PDB entry 8ONA | electron microscopy, 3.00 A resolution | chains A and B of the 6 polymer chains in the assembly

== Chain A (and B) ==
Protein: FMRFamide-gated sodium channel 1 (FaNaC1)
Source organism: Malacoceros fuliginosus
Notes: chain B of this document is another copy of the same molecule, construct and numbering; everything in this record applies to it too
Chain sequence (600 residues; each row starts with the number of its first residue; numbering starts at 0):
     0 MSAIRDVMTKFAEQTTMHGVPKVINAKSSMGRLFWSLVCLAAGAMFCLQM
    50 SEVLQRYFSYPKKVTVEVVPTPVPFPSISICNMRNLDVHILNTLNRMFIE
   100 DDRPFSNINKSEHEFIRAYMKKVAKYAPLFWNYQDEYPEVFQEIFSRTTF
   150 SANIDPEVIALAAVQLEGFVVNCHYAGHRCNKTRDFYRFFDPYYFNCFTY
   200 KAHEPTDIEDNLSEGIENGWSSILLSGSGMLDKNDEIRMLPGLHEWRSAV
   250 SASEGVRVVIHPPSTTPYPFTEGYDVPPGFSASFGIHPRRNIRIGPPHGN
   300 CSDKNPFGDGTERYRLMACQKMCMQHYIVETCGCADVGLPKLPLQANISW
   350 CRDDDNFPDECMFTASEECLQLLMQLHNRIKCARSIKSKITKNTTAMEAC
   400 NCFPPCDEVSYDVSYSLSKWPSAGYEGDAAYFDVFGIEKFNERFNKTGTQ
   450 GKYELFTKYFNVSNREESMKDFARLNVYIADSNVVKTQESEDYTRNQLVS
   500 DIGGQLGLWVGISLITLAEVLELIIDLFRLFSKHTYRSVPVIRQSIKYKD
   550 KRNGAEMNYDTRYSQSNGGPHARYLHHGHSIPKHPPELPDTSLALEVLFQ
Not modelled in the structure: 0-1, 206-210, 530-599
Cystine bridges: Cys-80/Cys-196, Cys-172/Cys-179, Cys-300/Cys-405, Cys-318/Cys-401, Cys-322/Cys-399, Cys-331/Cys-381, Cys-333/Cys-350, Cys-360/Cys-368
Covalent attachments: N-acetylglucosamine (NAG) linked to Asn-180, Asn-299, Asn-392, Asn-444, Asn-460
From the paper describing this entry:
  - contacts within the chain: Tyr-59/His-297, His-297/Glu-490
  - mutagenesis - H297S: increased signaling with FMRFamide, neuropeptide
  - conformationally variable residues (loop rearrangement): Thr-15, His-17, Lys-200 to Gly-218, His-297
  - mutagenesis - D101A/E235A, F129A (18 +/- 8 uM), F129L (9 +/- 3 uM), F129Q (100-fold), Q133L, Q133N: decreased binding to FMRFamide, neuropeptide
  - mutagenesis - V122F, V122Q, F431A: unchanged binding to FMRFamide, neuropeptide
  - mutagenesis - V122A (20-fold): increased binding to FMRFamide, neuropeptide
  - mutagenesis - F129A (18 +/- 8 uM), F129L (9 +/- 3 uM), F129Q (100-fold): decreased signaling
  - mutagenesis - V122F, V122Q, F431A: unchanged signaling in response to FMRFa
  - mutagenesis - V122A (20-fold): increased signaling in response to FMRFa
  - mutagenesis - D101A/E235A, Q133L, Q133N: decreased signaling in response to FMRFa
  - mutagenesis - F97C, F129C, M238C, S282C: decreased signaling in response to MTSET
  - mutagenesis - N475C: unchanged signaling in response to MTSET

== Interface between chain A and chain B ==
Pairs across the interface (102):
  Gln-13(A) / Lys-21(B)
  Gln-13(A) / Asn-24(B)
  Thr-15(A) / His-17(B)
  Val-65(A) / Val-63(B)
  Glu-66(A) / Lys-61(B)  salt bridge
  Val-67(A) / Arg-292(B)
  Asn-171(A) / Arg-246(B)
  His-173(A) / Arg-246(B)
  Tyr-174(A) / Lys-391(B)
  Ala-175(A) / Ser-387(B)  hydrogen bond (backbone-side chain)
  Gly-176(A) / Ser-387(B)  hydrogen bond (backbone-side chain)
  Arg-178(A) / Glu-138(B)  salt bridge
  Arg-178(A) / Arg-246(B)
  Glu-203(A) / Lys-391(B)  salt bridge
  Leu-211(A) / Lys-380(B)
  Ser-212(A) / Arg-383(B)  hydrogen bond (backbone-side chain)
  Glu-213(A) / Trp-245(B)
  Glu-213(A) / Arg-246(B)  salt bridge
  Glu-213(A) / Arg-383(B)
  Gly-214(A) / Arg-246(B)  hydrogen bond (backbone-backbone)
  Glu-216(A) / Arg-383(B)
  Glu-216(A) / Lys-386(B)
  Glu-216(A) / Ser-387(B)  hydrogen bond (backbone-side chain)
  Phe-279(A) / Pro-276(B)  hydrophobic
  Phe-279(A) / Phe-279(B)  hydrophobic
  Ser-282(A) / Asp-274(B)  hydrogen bond
  Ser-413(A) / Tyr-273(B)
  Tyr-414(A) / Tyr-273(B)
  Tyr-414(A) / Tyr-414(B)
  Ser-415(A) / Tyr-273(B)
  Ser-415(A) / Asp-274(B)  hydrogen bond (side chain-backbone)
  Leu-416(A) / Asp-274(B)
  Leu-416(A) / Val-275(B)
  Leu-416(A) / Pro-276(B)
  Leu-416(A) / Tyr-414(B)
  Ser-417(A) / Ser-252(B)  hydrogen bond
  Ser-417(A) / Glu-253(B)
  Ser-417(A) / Asp-274(B)
  Ser-417(A) / Pro-276(B)
  Lys-418(A) / Ser-252(B)
  Lys-418(A) / Glu-253(B)  hydrogen bond (backbone-backbone)
  Lys-418(A) / Pro-276(B)
  Trp-419(A) / Ser-250(B)  hydrogen bond (side chain-backbone)
  Trp-419(A) / Ala-251(B)
  Trp-419(A) / Ser-252(B)  hydrogen bond (backbone-backbone)
  Pro-420(A) / Ala-251(B)
  Ser-421(A) / Ser-227(B)  hydrogen bond
  Ser-421(A) / Ala-251(B)  hydrogen bond (backbone-backbone)
  Ser-421(A) / Glu-253(B)  hydrogen bond
  Ala-422(A) / Ser-227(B)
  Ala-422(A) / Leu-230(B)
  Ala-422(A) / Glu-253(B)  hydrogen bond (backbone-side chain)
  Gly-423(A) / Asp-231(B)
  Tyr-424(A) / Leu-90(B)  hydrophobic
  Tyr-424(A) / Asn-91(B)  hydrogen bond
  Tyr-424(A) / Asn-94(B)  hydrogen bond
  Tyr-424(A) / Asp-231(B)  hydrogen bond (side chain-backbone)
  Tyr-424(A) / Asn-233(B)
  Tyr-424(A) / Leu-239(B)  hydrophobic
  Tyr-424(A) / Leu-242(B)  hydrophobic
  Glu-425(A) / Arg-146(B)  salt bridge
  Glu-425(A) / Leu-242(B)
  Glu-425(A) / His-243(B)  salt bridge
  Glu-425(A) / Ala-251(B)
  Asp-427(A) / Ile-236(B)
  Ala-428(A) / His-243(B)
  Ala-429(A) / Ala-251(B)  hydrophobic
  Asp-432(A) / Trp-245(B)  hydrogen bond
  Asp-432(A) / Arg-246(B)  salt bridge
  Ile-436(A) / Gln-141(B)
  Ile-436(A) / Trp-245(B)
  Ile-436(A) / Arg-246(B)
  Arg-464(A) / Asn-233(B)  hydrogen bond (side chain-backbone)
  Arg-464(A) / Ile-236(B)
  Arg-473(A) / Ser-247(B)  hydrogen bond (side chain-backbone)
  Arg-473(A) / Ala-248(B)  hydrogen bond (side chain-backbone)
  Arg-473(A) / Val-249(B)
  Arg-473(A) / Ser-250(B)  hydrogen bond (side chain-backbone)
  Arg-473(A) / Ser-252(B)
  Asn-475(A) / Ala-248(B)  hydrogen bond (side chain-backbone)
  Ser-481(A) / Gln-319(B)  hydrogen bond
  Asn-482(A) / Leu-315(B)
  Asn-495(A) / Gln-48(B)
  Val-498(A) / Leu-507(B)  hydrophobic
  Ser-499(A) / Gln-504(B)  hydrogen bond
  Gly-502(A) / Leu-507(B)
  Gly-510(A) / His-17(B)
  Ser-512(A) / His-17(B)
  Ser-512(A) / Gly-506(B)  hydrogen bond (side chain-backbone)
  Ser-512(A) / Leu-507(B)
  Ser-512(A) / Gly-510(B)
  Leu-513(A) / Leu-507(B)  hydrogen bond (backbone-backbone)
  Leu-513(A) / Trp-508(B)  hydrophobic
  Ile-514(A) / Gly-18(B)
  Ile-514(A) / Ala-41(B)  hydrophobic
  Ile-514(A) / Trp-508(B)
  Ile-514(A) / Val-509(B)  hydrophobic
  Thr-515(A) / His-17(B)  hydrogen bond
  Ala-517(A) / Trp-34(B)
  Glu-518(A) / Lys-21(B)  salt bridge
  Glu-518(A) / Trp-34(B)
  Glu-521(A) / Trp-34(B)
Also at the interface, not in a pair above, chain A (64 interface residues in all): Ile-215, Asn-217, Ser-220, Ser-280, Tyr-430, Phe-431, Glu-437, Val-461, Tyr-477, Leu-520
Also at the interface, not in a pair above, chain B (65 interface residues in all): Phe-33, Val-37, Met-82, Gly-228, Asp-234, Glu-244, Arg-256, Thr-270, Gly-272, Pro-277, Ser-384, Thr-390, Leu-416

== Summary ==
The interface between chain A and chain B involves 64 residues on one side and 65 on the other, with 29
hydrogen bonds and 8 salt bridges. Polar contacts include Glu-66(A)/Lys-61(B), Arg-178(A)/Glu-138(B) and
Glu-203(A)/Lys-391(B). The paper reports that D101A/E235A, F129A and F129L of chain A, among others, reduce
binding to FMRFamide, neuropeptide; conformational variability at Thr-15(A), His-17(A) and Lys-200(A) among
others; 16 substitutions were tested in all.
Both chains are FMRFamide-gated sodium channel 1 (FaNaC1) (Malacoceros fuliginosus). Entry 8ONA (FMRFa-bound
Malacoceros FaNaC1 in lipid nanodiscs in presence of diminazene) was determined by electron microscopy
together with 8ON7 and 8ON9 from the same study.
